Entry 4R6N (X-ray diffraction, 1.67 A resolution); this record covers chains A and D of the 4 polymer chains in the assembly.

== Chain A ==
Name: Agglutinin alpha chain
Organism: Artocarpus integer
UniProt: P18670 (LECA_ARTIN); residues 1-133 here = UniProt positions 1-133
Amino-acid sequence (133 residues; each row starts with the number of its first residue):
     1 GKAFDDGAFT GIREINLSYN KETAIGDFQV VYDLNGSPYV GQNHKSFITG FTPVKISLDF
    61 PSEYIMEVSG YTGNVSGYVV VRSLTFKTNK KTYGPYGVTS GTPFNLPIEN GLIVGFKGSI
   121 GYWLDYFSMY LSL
Ligand contacts: methyl beta-D-galactopyranoside (MBG): Gly-1, Phe-47, Tyr-78, Val-80, Gly-121, Tyr-122, Trp-123, Asp-125
UniProt features mapped onto this chain:
  - region: Val-68 to Asn-89 (IgA-binding)
  - glycosylation (N-linked (GlcNAc...) asparagine): Asn-43, Asn-74
  - natural variant: Lys-45 (K45L; K45T), Met-66 (M66D; M66V)
What the authors report for this chain:
  - binding site for methyl beta-D-galactopyranoside: Gly-1, Phe-47, Tyr-78, Tyr-122 to Asp-125
  - conformationally variable residues: Phe-47, Tyr-78, Tyr-122

== Chain D ==
Name: Agglutinin beta-3 chain
Organism: Artocarpus integer
UniProt: P18673 (LECB3_ARTIN); residue numbers follow UniProt; this construct covers 2-20
Amino-acid sequence (19 residues; numbered 2 to 20; the number before each row is that of its first residue):
     2 EQSGISQTVI VGPWGAKVS
Not modelled in the structure: 2, 19-20

== Chain A / chain D interface ==
Contacting residue pairs - 18 pairs, chain A then chain D:
  Asn-105(A) with Trp-15(D), hydrogen bond (backbone-side chain)
  Pro-107(A) with Val-12(D); Gly-13(D), hydrogen bond (backbone-backbone); Pro-14(D); Trp-15(D)
  Ile-108(A) with Ile-11(D); Gly-13(D)
  Glu-109(A) with Ile-11(D), hydrogen bond (backbone-backbone); Gly-13(D); Pro-14(D)
  Asn-110(A) with Gln-8(D), hydrogen bond; Thr-9(D), hydrogen bond (side chain-backbone); Val-10(D); Ile-11(D), hydrogen bond (backbone-backbone)
  Leu-131(A) with Val-12(D), hydrophobic
  Leu-133(A) with Gln-8(D); Thr-9(D); Val-10(D)
Interface residues without a listed pair, chain A (10 interface residues in all): Leu-106, Gly-111, Ser-132

== In short ==
10 residues of chain A and 8 residues of chain D are in contact, with 6 hydrogen bonds. Polar pairs include
Asn-105(A)/Trp-15(D), Asn-110(A)/Gln-8(D) and Asn-110(A)/Thr-9(D). Chain A binds methyl
beta-D-galactopyranoside. The paper reports a binding site for methyl beta-D-galactopyranoside at Gly-1(A),
Phe-47(A) and Tyr-78(A) among others; conformational variability at Phe-47(A), Tyr-78(A) and Tyr-122(A).
Chain A is Agglutinin alpha chain and chain D is Agglutinin beta-3 chain, both from Artocarpus integer; the
structure, Jacalin-carbohydrate interactions. Distortion of the ligand as a determinant of affinity, was
determined by X-ray diffraction (same publication as 4R6O, 4R6P, 4R6Q and 4R6R).
